Entry 5VMU (X-ray diffraction, 2.35 A resolution); this record covers chains A and D of the 3 polymer chains in the assembly.

== Chain A ==
Name: Transcriptional regulator Kaiso
From: Homo sapiens
Reference sequence: Q86T24 (KAISO_HUMAN); residues 471-604 here = UniProt positions 471-604
Chain sequence (134 residues; numbered 471 to 604; the number before each row is that of its first residue):
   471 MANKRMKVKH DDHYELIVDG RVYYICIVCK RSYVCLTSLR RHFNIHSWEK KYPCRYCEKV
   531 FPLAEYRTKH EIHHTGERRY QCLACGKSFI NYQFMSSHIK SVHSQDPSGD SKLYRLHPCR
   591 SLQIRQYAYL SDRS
Not modelled in the structure: 471-480, 602-604
UniProt features mapped onto this chain:
  - zinc finger: Tyr494 to His516 (C2H2-type 1), Tyr522 to His544 (C2H2-type 2), Tyr550 to His573 (C2H2-type 3)
  - motif: Met471 to His480 (Nuclear localization signal)
  - cross-link (Glycyl lysine isopeptide (Lys-Gly)): Lys474 (interchain with G-Cter in SUMO2), Lys479 (interchain with G-Cter in SUMO2), Lys539 (interchain with G-Cter in SUMO2), Lys570 (interchain with G-Cter in SUMO2), Lys582 (interchain with G-Cter in SUMO2)
  - mutagenesis: Cys552 (C552R: Abrogates both sequence-specific and methylation-dependent DNA-binding)
Bound ions: Zn2+ site 1: Cys496, Cys499, His512, His516; Zn2+ site 2: Cys524, Cys527, His540, His544; Zn2+ site 3: Cys552, Cys555, His568, His573
What the authors report for this chain:
  - binding site for the 18-nt DNA strand (chain D): Thr507, Ser508, Arg511, Leu533, Glu535
  - binding site for the 18-nt DNA strand: Arg511, Glu535
  - specificity-determining residues: Arg511, Leu533, Glu535
  - mutagenesis - E535Q (30-fold): decreased binding to MeKBS
  - mutagenesis - E535A: decreased binding to CG2
  - contacts within the chain: Arg511-Glu535 (water-mediated contact)
  - mutagenesis - E535A (2.8-3.1 kcal/mol): decreased binding to double and semimethylated DNA
  - mutagenesis - E535A (150-fold), E535Q (37-fold): decreased binding to MeCG2
  - mutagenesis - E535A, E535Q (3.5-fold): decreased binding to unmethylated CG2 motif

== Chain D ==
Molecule: 18-nt DNA strand
Sequence (18 nucleotides; row label = number of the first residue in the row):
     1 TGCTTCCCGC GAATAACG
Modified positions: 5CM (5-methyl-2'-deoxy-cytidine-5'-monophosphate) at position 8; 5CM (5-methyl-2'-deoxy-cytidine-5'-monophosphate) at position 10

== How chain A and chain D interact ==
Contacting residue pairs - 29 pairs, chain A then chain D:
  Arg501(A) with 5CM_8(D), salt bridge to the phosphate
  Tyr503(A) with 5CM_8(D), hydrogen bond to the phosphate; DG9(D), phosphate contact
  Val504(A) with DG9(D), hydrogen bond to the phosphate
  Cys505(A) with DG9(D), phosphate contact; 5CM_10(D), base contact
  Ser508(A) with 5CM_8(D), sugar contact; DG9(D), hydrogen bond to the phosphate; 5CM_10(D), base contact
  Arg511(A) with 5CM_8(D), base contact; DG9(D), hydrogen bond to the base; 5CM_10(D), base contact
  Ile515(A) with DC7(D), phosphate contact
  Leu533(A) with 5CM_8(D), base contact
  Glu535(A) with DC7(D), base contact; 5CM_8(D), hydrogen bond to the base
  Tyr536(A) with DC6(D), sugar contact; DC7(D), hydrogen bond to the phosphate
  His543(A) with DT5(D), salt bridge to the phosphate
  Gln563(A) with DT5(D), base contact; DC6(D), base contact
  Phe564(A) with DT4(D), phosphate contact
  Arg595(A) with DA12(D), base contact; DA13(D), sugar contact
  Gln596(A) with DA13(D), sugar contact
  Tyr597(A) with DG11(D), hydrogen bond to the base; DA12(D), sugar contact; DA13(D), phosphate contact
  Ala598(A) with DA13(D), hydrogen bond to the phosphate
Also at the interface, not in a pair above, chain A (21 interface residues in all): Ser502, Thr507, His512, Asn561
Also at the interface, not in a pair above, chain D (11 interface residues in all): DC3

== Summary ==
The interface between chain A and chain D involves 21 residues on one side and 11 on the other; the contacts
include 8 hydrogen bonds and 2 salt bridges. Among the polar pairs are Arg511(A)-DG9(D), Glu535(A)-5CM_8(D)
and Tyr597(A)-DG11(D). From the paper: a binding site for the 18-nt DNA strand (chain D) at Thr507(A),
Ser508(A) and Arg511(A) among others; E535A and E535Q of chain A reduce binding to MeCG2.
Here chain A is Transcriptional regulator Kaiso (Homo sapiens) and chain D is an 18-nt DNA strand. Entry 5VMU
(Kaiso (ZBTB33) zinc finger DNA binding domain in complex with a double CpG-methylated DNA resembling the ...)
was determined by X-ray diffraction, deposited together with 5VMV, 5VMW, 5VMX, 5VMY and 5VMZ.
